2QQA - chain A; structure by X-ray diffraction, 2.10 A resolution.

[Chain A]
Protein: Diphtheria toxin repressor
Source organism: Corynebacterium diphtheriae
UniProtKB: P33120 (DTXR_CORDI); numbering as in UniProt (aligned over 1-226)
Chain sequence (226 residues; numbered 1 to 226; the number before each row is that of its first residue):
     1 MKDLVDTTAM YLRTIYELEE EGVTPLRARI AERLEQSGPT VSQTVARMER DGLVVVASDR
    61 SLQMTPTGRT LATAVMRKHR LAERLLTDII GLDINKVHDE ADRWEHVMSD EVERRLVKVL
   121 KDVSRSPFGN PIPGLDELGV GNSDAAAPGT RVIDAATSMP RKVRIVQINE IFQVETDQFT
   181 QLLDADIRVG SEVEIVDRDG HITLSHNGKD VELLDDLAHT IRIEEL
Not modelled in the structure: 1-2, 141-146
Sequence notes: engineered mutation Ala9 (Glu in P33120), Asp102 (Cys in P33120); variant Ala147 (Val in P33120), Leu214 (Ile in P33120)
Ion coordination: Ni2+ site 1: His79, Glu83, His98 (together with phosphate ion); Ni2+ site 2: Asp102, Glu105, His106

[In short]
His79, Glu83 and His98 form the Ni2+ site 1. Asp102, Glu105 and His106 form the Ni2+ site 2.
Chain A is Diphtheria toxin repressor (Corynebacterium diphtheriae); the structure, Crystal Structure of
DtxR(E9A C102D) Complexed with Nickel(II), was determined by X-ray diffraction, deposited together with 2QQ9
and 2QQB.
